Entry 6OQR (electron microscopy, 3.10 A resolution); this record covers chains A and E of the 22 polymer chains in the assembly.

Chain A:
Molecule: ATP synthase subunit alpha
Source organism: Escherichia coli
Notes: EC 7.1.2.2
UniProt: A0A073FQ32 (A0A073FQ32_ECOLX); residues 1-513 here = UniProt positions 1-513
Sequence (513 residues; numbered 1 to 513; the number before each row is that of its first residue):
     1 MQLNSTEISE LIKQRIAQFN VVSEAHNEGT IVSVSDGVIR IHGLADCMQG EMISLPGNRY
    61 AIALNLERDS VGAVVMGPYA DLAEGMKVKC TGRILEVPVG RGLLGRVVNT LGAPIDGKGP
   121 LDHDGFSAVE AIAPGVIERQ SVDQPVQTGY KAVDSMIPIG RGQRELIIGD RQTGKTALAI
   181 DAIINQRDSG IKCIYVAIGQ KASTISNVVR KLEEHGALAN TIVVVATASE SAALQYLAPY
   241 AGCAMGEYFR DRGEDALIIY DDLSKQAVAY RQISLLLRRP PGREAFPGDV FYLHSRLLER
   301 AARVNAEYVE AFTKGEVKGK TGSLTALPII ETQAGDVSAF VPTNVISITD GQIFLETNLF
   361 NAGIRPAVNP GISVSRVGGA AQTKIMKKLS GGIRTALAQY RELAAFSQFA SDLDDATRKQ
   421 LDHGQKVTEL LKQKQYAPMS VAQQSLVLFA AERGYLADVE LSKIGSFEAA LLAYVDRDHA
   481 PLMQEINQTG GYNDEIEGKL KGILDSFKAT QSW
Disordered / not traced: 1-3, 512-513

Chain E:
Molecule: ATP synthase subunit beta
Source organism: Escherichia coli
Notes: EC 7.1.2.2
UniProt: A0A192CEZ8 (A0A192CEZ8_ECOLX); residues 0-459 here correspond to UniProt positions 1-460 (UniProt number = residue number + 1)
Sequence (471 residues; numbered -11 to 459; the number before each row is that of its first residue; numbers below 1 keep their minus sign (Met-11 is residue -11)):
   -11 MRGSHHHHHH GMATGKIVQV IGAVVDVEFP QDAVPRVYDA LEVQNGNERL VLEVQQQLGG
    49 GIVRTIAMGS SDGLRRGLDV KDLEHPIEVP VGKATLGRIM NVLGEPVDMK GEIGEEERWA
   109 IHRAAPSYEE LSNSQELLET GIKVIDLMAP FAKGGKVGLF GGAGVGKTVN MMELIRNIAI
   169 EHSGYSVFAG VGERTREGND FYHEMTDSNV IDKVSLVYGQ MNEPPGNRLR VALTGLTMAE
   229 KFRDEGRDVL LFVDNIYRYT LAGTEVSALL GRMPSAVGYQ PTLAEEMGVL QERITSTKTG
   289 SITSVQAVYV PADDLTDPSP ATTFAHLDAT VVLSRQIASL GIYPAVDPLD STSRQLDPLV
   349 VGQEHYDTAR GVQSILQRYQ ELKDIIAILG MDELSEEDKL VVARARKIQR FLSQPFFVAE
   409 VFTGSPGKYV SLKDTIRGFK GIMEGEYDHL PEQAFYMVGS IEEAVEKAKK L
Disordered / not traced: -11 to -1
Differences from the reference sequence: initiating methionine (-11); expression tag (-10 to -1); conflict Ala137 (Cys138 in A0A192CEZ8)

Interface between chain A and chain E:
Residue-residue contacts (56):
  Gly43(A) with Arg64(E), hydrogen bond (backbone-side chain)
  Leu44(A) with Arg64(E), hydrogen bond (backbone-side chain)
  Asp46(A) with Arg63(E), salt bridge
  Cys47(A) with Arg63(E)
  Met48(A) with Gly61(E); Leu62(E); Arg63(E)
  Gln49(A) with Val8(E); Gly10(E); Ser59(E); Asp60(E); Gly61(E), hydrogen bond (backbone-backbone); Leu62(E), hydrogen bond (backbone-backbone)
  Leu64(A) with Val8(E)
  Asn65(A) with Val8(E); Ile9(E)
  Leu66(A) with Gln7(E); Val8(E), hydrogen bond (backbone-backbone); Leu62(E)
  Glu67(A) with Val6(E); Arg64(E), hydrogen bond (backbone-side chain)
  Arg68(A) with Val6(E); Gln7(E); Glu16(E), salt bridge; Ile50(E)
  Ser70(A) with Arg64(E)
  Val71(A) with Arg64(E)
  Ile94(A) with Gly61(E)
  Ile132(A) with Asn210(E)
  Val136(A) with Thr183(E); Gly186(E); Asn187(E), hydrogen bond (backbone-side chain)
  Ile137(A) with Val95(E); Tyr190(E), hydrophobic
  Arg139(A) with Thr183(E); Asn187(E)
  Arg164(A) with Arg182(E)
  Pro280(A) with Ala256(E)
  Gly288(A) with Glu253(E)
  Tyr292(A) with Asn210(E); Glu211(E); Pro212(E); Arg216(E)
  Ser295(A) with Met209(E), hydrogen bond (side chain-backbone); Asn210(E)
  Glu299(A) with Thr183(E), hydrogen bond; Met209(E); Asn210(E)
  Ile346(A) with Arg182(E)
  Ser347(A) with Arg182(E), hydrogen bond (backbone-side chain); Arg246(E), hydrogen bond
  Ile348(A) with Arg182(E), hydrogen bond (backbone-side chain); Met209(E), hydrophobic
  Thr349(A) with Arg182(E), hydrogen bond (backbone-side chain)
  Asp350(A) with Arg182(E); Arg184(E), salt bridge
Also at the interface, not in a pair above, chain A (43 interface residues in all): Ala45, Gly50, Asp69, Ala133, Pro134, Gly135, Glu138, Gln140, Arg279, Asp289, Phe291, Arg296, Thr343, Arg376
Also at the interface, not in a pair above, chain E (36 interface residues in all): Asp96, Met97, Ala151, Tyr206, Gln208, Pro213, Gly259, Tyr297

Summary:
43 residues of chain A face 36 of chain E across their interface, with 13 hydrogen bonds and 3 salt bridges.
Polar pairs include Asp46(A)-Arg63(E), Arg68(A)-Glu16(E) and Asp350(A)-Arg184(E).
Chain A is ATP synthase subunit alpha and chain E is ATP synthase subunit beta, both from Escherichia coli;
the structure, E. coli ATP Synthase ADP State 1a, was determined by electron microscopy, deposited together
with 6OQS, 6OQT, 6OQU, 6OQV, 6OQW, 6PQV and 3 further entries.
